7V5K - chains D and E of the 9 polymer chains in the assembly; structure by electron microscopy, 2.80 A resolution.

Chain D:
Protein: 0722 L
From: Homo sapiens
Sequence (212 residues; each row starts with the number of its first residue):
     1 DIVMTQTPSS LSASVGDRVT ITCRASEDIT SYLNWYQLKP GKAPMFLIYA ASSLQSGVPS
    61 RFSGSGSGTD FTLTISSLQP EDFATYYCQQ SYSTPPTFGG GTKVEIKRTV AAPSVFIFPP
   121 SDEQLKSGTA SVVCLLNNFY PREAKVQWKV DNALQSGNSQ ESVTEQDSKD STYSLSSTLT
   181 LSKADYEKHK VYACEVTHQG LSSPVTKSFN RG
Disulfide bonds: Cys23-Cys88, Cys134-Cys194

Chain E:
Protein: 0722 H
From: Homo sapiens
Sequence (222 residues; row label = number of the first residue in the row):
     1 QVQLVQSGAE VKKPGSSVKV SCKASGGTFS IYAISWVRQA PGQGLEWMGG IIPIFGTANY
    61 AQQFQGRVTI TADESTTTAY MELSRLTSED TAVYYCARQM TAYDYWNPSF DYWGQGTLVT
   121 VSSAWSTKGP SVFPLAPSSK STSGGTAALG CLVKDYFPEP VTVSWNSGAL TSGVHTFPAV
   181 LQSSGLYSLS SVVTVPSSSL GTQTYICNVN HKPSNTKVDK RV
Disulfide bonds: Cys22-Cys96, Cys151-Cys207

Interface between chain D and chain E:
Contacting residue pairs - 32 pairs, chain D then chain E:
  Tyr32(D) - Asn107(E)  hydrogen bond
  Asn34(D) - Pro108(E)
  Tyr36(D) - Phe110(E)  hydrogen bond (side chain-backbone)
  Tyr36(D) - Trp113(E)  hydrophobic
  Ala43(D) - Trp113(E)  hydrophobic
  Ala43(D) - Gly114(E)
  Pro44(D) - Trp113(E)
  Phe46(D) - Ser109(E)
  Phe46(D) - Phe110(E)
  Phe46(D) - Asp111(E)
  Tyr87(D) - Gln39(E)  hydrogen bond
  Ser91(D) - Pro108(E)  hydrogen bond (side chain-backbone)
  Thr94(D) - Trp106(E)
  Pro96(D) - Trp47(E)
  Phe98(D) - Val37(E)  hydrophobic
  Phe98(D) - Leu45(E)
  Phe98(D) - Glu46(E)
  Phe116(D) - Ser143(E)
  Phe118(D) - Ser141(E)
  Pro119(D) - Lys140(E)
  Glu123(D) - Phe133(E)
  Glu123(D) - Pro134(E)
  Glu123(D) - Lys220(E)  salt bridge
  Gln124(D) - Pro134(E)
  Val133(D) - Leu135(E)  hydrophobic
  Gln160(D) - Val180(E)
  Ser162(D) - Phe177(E)
  Val163(D) - Pro178(E)
  Thr164(D) - His175(E)
  Thr164(D) - Phe177(E)
  Ser174(D) - His175(E)  hydrogen bond
  Phe209(D) - Lys140(E)
Other interface residues (no listed pair), chain D (30 interface residues in all): Leu38, Gln55, Pro95, Ser127, Asn137, Asp167, Ser176
Other interface residues (no listed pair), chain E (29 interface residues in all): Tyr95, Gln115, Ala148, Thr176, Thr194

In short:
Chain D and chain E form an interface of 30 and 29 residues respectively, with 5 hydrogen bonds and 1 salt
bridge. Polar contacts include Glu123(D)-Lys220(E), Tyr32(D)-Asn107(E) and Tyr36(D)-Phe110(E).
Here chain D is 0722 L and chain E is 0722 H, both from Homo sapiens. Entry 7V5K (MERS S ectodomain trimer in
complex with neutralizing antibody 0722 (state 1)) was determined by electron microscopy.
